7O2L - chains B and C of the 28 polymer chains in the assembly; structure by X-ray diffraction, 3.00 A resolution.

== Chain B ==
Molecule: BJ4_G0021480.mRNA.1.CDS.1
Source organism: Saccharomyces cerevisiae
UniProtKB: A0A6A5PXC6 (A0A6A5PXC6_YEASX); residues 0-257 here correspond to UniProt positions 1-258 (UniProt number = residue number + 1)
Amino-acid sequence (258 residues; row label = number of the first residue in the row; numbering starts at 0):
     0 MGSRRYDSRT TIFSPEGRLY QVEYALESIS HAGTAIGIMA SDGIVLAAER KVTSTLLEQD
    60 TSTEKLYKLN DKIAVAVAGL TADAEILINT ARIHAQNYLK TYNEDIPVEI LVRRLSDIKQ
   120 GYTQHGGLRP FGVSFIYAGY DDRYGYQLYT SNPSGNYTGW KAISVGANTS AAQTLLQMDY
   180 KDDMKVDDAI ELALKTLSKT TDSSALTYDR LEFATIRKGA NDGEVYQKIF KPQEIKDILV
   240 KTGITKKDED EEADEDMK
Unresolved in the structure: 0, 245-257

== Chain C ==
Molecule: HLJ1_G0048980.mRNA.1.CDS.1
Source organism: Saccharomyces cerevisiae
UniProtKB: A0A6A5Q273 (A0A6A5Q273_YEASX); residues -1 to 252 here correspond to UniProt positions 1-254 (UniProt number = residue number + 2)
Amino-acid sequence (254 residues; row label = number of the first residue in the row; numbers below 1 keep their minus sign (Met-1 is residue -1)):
    -1 MSGYDRALSI FSPDGHIFQV EYALEAVKRG TCAVGVKGKN CVVLGCERRS TLKLQDTRIT
    59 PSKVSKIDSH VVLSFSGLNA DSRILIEKAR VEAQSHRLTL EDPVTVEYLT RYVAGVQQRY
   119 TQSGGVRPFG VSTLIAGFDP RDDEPKLYQT EPSGIYSSWS AQTIGRNSKT VREFLEKNYD
   179 RKEPPATVEE CVKLTVRSLL EVVQTGAKNI EITVVKPDSD IVALSSEEIN QYVTQIEQEK
   239 QEQQEQDKKK KSNH
Unresolved in the structure: -1 to 0, 241-252

== How chain B and chain C interact ==
Contacting residue pairs (75):
  Arg3(B) - Arg4(C)  hydrogen bond (backbone-side chain)
  Asp6(B) - Tyr2(C)  hydrogen bond
  Asp6(B) - Arg4(C)  salt bridge
  Arg8(B) - Arg4(C)
  Thr10(B) - Leu6(C)
  Thr10(B) - Arg125(C)
  Ile11(B) - Leu6(C)  hydrophobic
  Ile11(B) - Gln17(C)
  Phe12(B) - Gln17(C)  hydrogen bond (backbone-side chain)
  Phe12(B) - Tyr20(C)  hydrophobic
  Phe12(B) - Ala21(C)  hydrophobic
  Phe12(B) - Ala24(C)  hydrophobic
  Phe12(B) - Leu76(C)  hydrophobic
  Phe12(B) - Arg125(C)
  Phe12(B) - Pro126(C)
  Phe12(B) - Gly128(C)
  Ser13(B) - Tyr20(C)
  Pro14(B) - Tyr20(C)  hydrophobic
  Pro14(B) - Glu23(C)
  Glu15(B) - Glu23(C)
  Glu15(B) - Arg27(C)  hydrogen bond (backbone-side chain)
  Gly16(B) - Tyr20(C)
  Gly16(B) - Glu23(C)
  Gly16(B) - Ala24(C)
  Gly16(B) - Arg27(C)  hydrogen bond (backbone-side chain)
  Arg17(B) - Arg27(C)
  Leu18(B) - Leu76(C)  hydrophobic
  Leu18(B) - Arg125(C)
  Met38(B) - Asp54(C)
  Arg112(B) - Arg81(C)
  Ser115(B) - Arg81(C)  hydrogen bond (backbone-side chain)
  Asp116(B) - Arg81(C)  salt bridge
  Asp116(B) - Ile82(C)
  Gln119(B) - Ala78(C)
  Gln119(B) - Asp79(C)
  Gln119(B) - Ile82(C)
  Thr122(B) - Arg125(C)  hydrogen bond (backbone-side chain)
  Gln123(B) - Tyr118(C)
  Gln123(B) - Gly123(C)
  Gln123(B) - Val124(C)
  Gln123(B) - Arg125(C)  hydrogen bond (backbone-backbone)
  Gln123(B) - Phe127(C)
  His124(B) - Gly123(C)
  His124(B) - Val124(C)
  Gly125(B) - Tyr2(C)
  Gly125(B) - Gly123(C)
  Gly126(B) - Tyr2(C)
  Tyr143(B) - Arg56(C)  hydrogen bond (backbone-side chain)
  Tyr143(B) - Ile57(C)  hydrophobic
  Tyr145(B) - Arg56(C)  hydrogen bond (backbone-side chain)
  Gln146(B) - Ile57(C)
  Leu147(B) - Ile57(C)
  Tyr148(B) - Ile57(C)
  Ser153(B) - Ala78(C)
  Gly154(B) - Ala78(C)
  Gly154(B) - Arg81(C)  hydrogen bond (backbone-side chain)
  Asn155(B) - Asn77(C)
  Asn155(B) - Ala78(C)
  Tyr156(B) - Pro59(C)  hydrophobic
  Tyr156(B) - Arg81(C)
  Gly158(B) - Gln53(C)
  Gly158(B) - Asp54(C)  hydrogen bond (backbone-backbone)
  Gly158(B) - Ile57(C)
  Gly158(B) - Thr58(C)  hydrogen bond (backbone-side chain)
  Trp159(B) - Leu50(C)  hydrophobic
  Trp159(B) - Lys51(C)
  Trp159(B) - Leu52(C)
  Trp159(B) - Gln53(C)
  Trp159(B) - Asp54(C)
  Lys160(B) - Leu52(C)  hydrogen bond (backbone-backbone)
  Lys160(B) - Gln53(C)
  Lys160(B) - Asp54(C)
  Ala161(B) - Leu52(C)
  Leu175(B) - Leu52(C)
  Gln176(B) - Leu52(C)
Interface residues without a listed pair, chain B (41 interface residues in all): Glu108, Thr157, Gln172, Tyr179

== In short ==
Chain B and chain C form an interface of 41 and 31 residues respectively, with 14 hydrogen bonds and 2 salt
bridges. Among the polar pairs are Asp6(B)-Arg4(C), Asp116(B)-Arg81(C) and Arg3(B)-Arg4(C).
Chain B is BJ4_G0021480.mRNA.1.CDS.1 and chain C is HLJ1_G0048980.mRNA.1.CDS.1, both from Saccharomyces
cerevisiae; the structure, Yeast 20S proteasome in complex with the covalently bound inhibitor b-lactone
(2R,3S)-3-isopropyl-4-oxo-2-oxetane-carboxylate (IOC), was determined by X-ray diffraction.
